Entry 7KGB (electron microscopy, 2.70 A resolution); this record covers chains a and d of the 52 polymer chains in the assembly.

# Chain a
Molecule: 16S rRNA
From: Mycobacterium tuberculosis (strain ATCC 25618 / H37Rv)
Sequence (1537 nucleotides; each row starts with the number of its first residue):
     1 UUUUGUUUGG AGAGUUUGAU CCUGGCUCAG GACGAACGCU GGCGGCGUGC UUAACACAUG
    61 CAAGUCGAAC GGAAAGGUCU CUUCGGAGAU ACUCGAGUGG CGAACGGGUG AGUAACACGU
   121 GGGUGAUCUG CCCUGCACUU CGGGAUAAGC CUGGGAAACU GGGUCUAAUA CCGGAUAGGA
   181 CCACGGGAUG CAUGUCUUGU GGUGGAAAGC GCUUUAGCGG UGUGGGAUGA GCCCGCGGCC
   241 UAUCAGCUUG UUGGUGGGGU GACGGCCUAC CAAGGCGACG ACGGGUAGCC GGCCUGAGAG
   301 GGUGUCCGGC CACACUGGGA CUGAGAUACG GCCCAGACUC CUACGGGAGG CAGCAGUGGG
   361 GAAUAUUGCA CAAUGGGCGC AAGCCUGAUG CAGCGACGCC GCGUGGGGGA UGACGGCCUU
   421 CGGGUUGUAA ACCUCUUUCA CCAUCGACGA AGGUCCGGGU UCUCUCGGAU UGACGGUAGG
   481 UGGAGAAGAA GCACCGGCCA ACUACGUGCC AGCAGCCXCG GUAAUACGUA GGGUGCGAGC
   541 GUUGUCCGGA AUUACUGGGC GUAAAGAGCU CGUAGGUGGU UUGUCGCGUU GUUCGUGAAA
   601 UCUCACGGCU UAACUGUGAG CGUGCGGGCG AUACGGGCAG ACUAGAGUAC UGCAGGGGAG
   661 ACUGGAAUUC CUGGUGUAGC GGUGGAAUGC GCAGAUAUCA GGAGGAACAC CGGUGGCGAA
   721 GGCGGGUCUC UGGGCAGUAA CUGACGCUGA GGAGCGAAAG CGUGGGGAGC GAACAGGAUU
   781 AGAUACCCUG GUAGUCCACG CCGUAAACGG UGGGUACUAG GUGUGGGUUU CCUUCCUUGG
   841 GAUCCGUGCC GUAGCUAACG CAUUAAGUAC CCCGCCUGGG GAGUACGGCC GCAAGGCUAA
   901 AACUCAAAGG AAUUGACGGG GGCCCGCACA AGCGGCGGAG CAUGUGGAUU AAUUCGAUGX
   961 AACGCGAAGA ACCUUACCUG GGUUUGACAU GCACAGGACG CGUCUAGAGA UAGGCGUUCC
  1021 CUUGUGGCCU GUGUGCAGGU GGUGCAUGGC UGUCGUCAGC UCGUGUCGUG AGAUGUUGGG
  1081 UUAAGUCCCG CAACGAGCGC AACCCUUGUC UCAUGUUGCC AGCACGUAAU GGUGGGGACU
  1141 CGUGAGAGAC UGCCGGGGUC AACUCGGAGG AAGGUGGGGA UGACGUCAAG UCAUCAUGCC
  1201 CCUUAUGUCC AGGGCUUCAC ACAUGCUACA AUGGCCGGUA CAAAGGGCUG CGAUGCCGCG
  1261 AGGUUAAGCG AAUCCUUAAA AGCCGGUCUC AGUUCGGAUC GGGGUCUGCA ACUCGACCCC
  1321 GUGAAGUCGG AGUCGCUAGU AAUCGCAGAU CAGCAACGCU GCGGUGAAUA CGUUCCCGGG
  1381 CCUUGUACAC ACCGCCCGUC ACGUCAUGAA AGUCGGUAAC ACCCGAAGCC AGUGGCCUAA
  1441 CCCUCGGGAG GGAGCUGUCG AAGGUGGGAU CGGCGAUUGG GACGAAGUCG UAACAAGGUA
  1501 GCCGUACCGG AAGGUGCGGC UGGAUCACCU CCUUUCU
Disordered / not traced: 1-7, 1527-1537
Modified residues: G7M (N7-methyl-guanosine-5'-monophosphate) at position 518, 2MG (2N-methylguanosine-5'-monophosphate) at position 959, 5MC (5-methylcytidine-5'-monophosphate) at position 960, 4OC (4n,o2'-methylcytidine-5'-monophosphate) at position 1395, UR3 (3-methyluridine-5'-monophoshate) at position 1491, 2MG (2N-methylguanosine-5'-monophosphate) at position 1509, MA6 (6N-dimethyladenosine-5'-monophoshate) at position 1511, MA6 (6N-dimethyladenosine-5'-monophoshate) at position 1512
Metal / ion sites: Mg2+ site 1: U15, G24; Mg2+ site 2 near G24 (its only coordinating residue here); Mg2+ site 3: U51, G110; Mg2+ site 4 near A56 (its only coordinating residue here); Mg2+ site 5: U65, G100; Mg2+ site 6 near G95 (its only coordinating residue here); Mg2+ site 7 near G102 (its only coordinating residue here); Mg2+ site 8 near A104 (its only coordinating residue here); Mg2+ site 9 near C105 (its only coordinating residue here); Mg2+ site 10 near G110 (its only coordinating residue here); Mg2+ site 11: A111, G112, G288; Mg2+ site 12: G119, U120, G235; 73 more Mg2+ sites not listed

# Chain d
Protein: 30S ribosomal protein S4
From: Mycobacterium tuberculosis (strain ATCC 25618 / H37Rv)
UniProt: P9WH35 (RS4_MYCTU); numbering as in UniProt (aligned over 1-201)
Sequence (201 residues; row label = number of the first residue in the row):
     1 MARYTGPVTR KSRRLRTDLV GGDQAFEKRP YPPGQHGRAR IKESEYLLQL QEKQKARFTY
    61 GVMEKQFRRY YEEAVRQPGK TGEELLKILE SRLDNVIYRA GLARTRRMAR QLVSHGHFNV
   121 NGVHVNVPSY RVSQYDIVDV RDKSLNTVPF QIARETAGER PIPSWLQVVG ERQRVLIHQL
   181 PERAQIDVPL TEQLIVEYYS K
Disordered / not traced: 1

# Interface between chain a and chain d
Residue-residue contacts - 105 pairs, chain a then chain d:
  A11(a) / Gln-49(d)  base contact
  A11(a) / Glu-197(d)  hydrogen bond to the base
  A11(a) / Ser-200(d)  base contact
  A11(a) / Lys-201(d)  base contact
  C400(a) / Arg-69(d)  sugar contact
  G401(a) / Gln-66(d)  hydrogen bond to the phosphate
  C402(a) / Ala-2(d)  base contact
  C402(a) / Gln-66(d)  phosphate contact
  C402(a) / Pro-128(d)  phosphate contact
  C402(a) / Ser-129(d)  hydrogen bond to the phosphate
  G403(a) / Ala-2(d)  base contact
  G403(a) / Arg-3(d)  phosphate contact
  G403(a) / Arg-110(d)  salt bridge to the phosphate
  G403(a) / Ser-114(d)  phosphate contact
  G403(a) / Pro-128(d)  phosphate contact
  U404(a) / Ala-2(d)  base contact
  U404(a) / Arg-3(d)  salt bridge to the phosphate
  U404(a) / Gln-111(d)  phosphate contact
  G405(a) / Arg-3(d)  phosphate contact
  G405(a) / Gln-111(d)  hydrogen bond to the sugar
  G406(a) / Arg-3(d)  salt bridge to the phosphate
  G406(a) / Arg-107(d)  salt bridge to the phosphate
  G406(a) / Met-108(d)  sugar contact
  G406(a) / Gln-111(d)  hydrogen bond to the sugar
  G407(a) / Arg-104(d)  phosphate contact
  G407(a) / Thr-105(d)  hydrogen bond to the phosphate
  G407(a) / Arg-107(d)  phosphate contact
  G407(a) / Met-108(d)  sugar contact
  G408(a) / Asp-23(d)  phosphate contact
  G408(a) / Gln-24(d)  hydrogen bond to the phosphate
  G409(a) / Asp-23(d)  phosphate contact
  G409(a) / Gln-24(d)  base contact
  A410(a) / Glu-27(d)  hydrogen bond to the base
  A410(a) / Arg-29(d)  base contact
  G424(a) / Arg-38(d)  hydrogen bond to the phosphate
  U425(a) / Arg-29(d)  salt bridge to the phosphate
  U425(a) / Gly-34(d)  sugar contact
  U425(a) / Arg-38(d)  salt bridge to the phosphate
  U426(a) / Arg-10(d)  phosphate contact
  U426(a) / Arg-13(d)  salt bridge to the phosphate
  U426(a) / Pro-33(d)  phosphate contact
  G427(a) / Pro-7(d)  phosphate contact
  G427(a) / Arg-10(d)  salt bridge to the phosphate
  G427(a) / Arg-13(d)  phosphate contact
  U428(a) / Thr-9(d)  phosphate contact
  U428(a) / Arg-10(d)  phosphate contact
  U428(a) / Arg-13(d)  salt bridge to the phosphate
  U428(a) / Gln-24(d)  hydrogen bond to the sugar
  U428(a) / Glu-27(d)  phosphate contact
  A429(a) / Pro-7(d)  phosphate contact
  A429(a) / Val-8(d)  hydrogen bond to the phosphate
  A429(a) / Thr-9(d)  hydrogen bond to the phosphate
  C435(a) / Pro-149(d)  sugar contact
  U436(a) / Gln-111(d)  base contact
  U436(a) / His-115(d)  sugar contact
  U436(a) / His-117(d)  sugar contact
  U436(a) / Thr-147(d)  phosphate contact
  U436(a) / Pro-149(d)  sugar contact
  U437(a) / His-115(d)  phosphate contact
  U437(a) / His-117(d)  phosphate contact
  U438(a) / Ser-114(d)  hydrogen bond to the sugar
  U438(a) / His-115(d)  sugar contact
  U438(a) / Asn-126(d)  hydrogen bond to the sugar
  U481(a) / Arg-141(d)  salt bridge to the phosphate
  U481(a) / Lys-143(d)  hydrogen bond to the phosphate
  G482(a) / Lys-143(d)  salt bridge to the phosphate
  A490(a) / Ala-2(d)  base contact
  C498(a) / Lys-42(d)  salt bridge to the phosphate
  C499(a) / Tyr-46(d)  sugar contact
  C499(a) / Lys-201(d)  salt bridge to the phosphate
  A500(a) / Lys-42(d)  salt bridge to the phosphate
  A500(a) / Ser-44(d)  hydrogen bond to the phosphate
  A500(a) / Tyr-46(d)  phosphate contact
  A500(a) / Leu-47(d)  sugar contact
  A500(a) / Leu-50(d)  sugar contact
  C502(a) / His-36(d)  hydrogen bond to the phosphate
  U503(a) / His-36(d)  hydrogen bond to the sugar
  G532(a) / Gln-35(d)  sugar contact
  G533(a) / Arg-10(d)  salt bridge to the phosphate
  G533(a) / Arg-14(d)  hydrogen bond to the phosphate
  U534(a) / Arg-10(d)  salt bridge to the phosphate
  U534(a) / Arg-14(d)  salt bridge to the phosphate
  G535(a) / Gln-54(d)  phosphate contact
  C536(a) / Lys-53(d)  salt bridge to the phosphate
  C536(a) / Gln-54(d)  hydrogen bond to the phosphate
  C536(a) / Arg-57(d)  salt bridge to the phosphate
  C536(a) / Glu-64(d)  phosphate contact
  G537(a) / Tyr-4(d)  base contact
  G537(a) / Met-63(d)  phosphate contact
  G537(a) / Glu-64(d)  hydrogen bond to the phosphate
  G537(a) / Lys-65(d)  hydrogen bond to the phosphate
  A538(a) / Ala-2(d)  hydrogen bond to the phosphate
  C540(a) / Lys-65(d)  salt bridge to the phosphate
  U603(a) / Arg-76(d)  salt bridge to the phosphate
  C604(a) / Arg-76(d)  salt bridge to the phosphate
  A605(a) / Gln-77(d)  hydrogen bond to the phosphate
  U610(a) / Val-123(d)  sugar contact
  U610(a) / His-124(d)  sugar contact
  U610(a) / Val-125(d)  sugar contact
  U610(a) / Asn-126(d)  hydrogen bond to the base
  U610(a) / Val-127(d)  base contact
  U610(a) / Tyr-130(d)  sugar contact
  U611(a) / Val-127(d)  sugar contact
  U611(a) / Tyr-130(d)  sugar contact
  A613(a) / Arg-69(d)  sugar contact
Other interface residues (no listed pair), chain a (48 interface residues in all): G480, A486, A501, G531
Other interface residues (no listed pair), chain d (65 interface residues in all): Thr-5, Gly-6, Lys-11, Pro-32, Ile-41, Val-148, Tyr-198

# In short
Chain a and chain d form an interface of 48 and 65 residues respectively; the contacts include 25 hydrogen
bonds and 22 salt bridges. Polar contacts include A11(a)/Glu-197(d), A410(a)/Glu-27(d) and U610(a)/Asn-126(d).
U15(a) and G24(a) coordinate Mg2+ site 1. U51(a) and G110(a) coordinate Mg2+ site 3.
Chain a is 16S rRNA and chain d is 30S ribosomal protein S4, both from Mycobacterium tuberculosis (strain ATCC
25618 / H37Rv); the structure, CryoEM structure of A2296-methylated Mycobacterium tuberculosis ribosome bound
with SEQ-9, was determined by electron microscopy (same publication as 7SFR).
